PDB entry 8BEY | X-ray diffraction, 1.62 A resolution | chains A and B

Chain A (and B):
Protein: Cry49Aa protein
Source organism: Lysinibacillus sphaericus
Notes: chain B of this document is another copy of the same molecule, construct and numbering; everything in this record applies to it too
UniProt: A7WK53 (A7WK53_LYSSH); residue numbers follow UniProt; this construct covers 49-464
Sequence (416 residues; each row starts with the number of its first residue):
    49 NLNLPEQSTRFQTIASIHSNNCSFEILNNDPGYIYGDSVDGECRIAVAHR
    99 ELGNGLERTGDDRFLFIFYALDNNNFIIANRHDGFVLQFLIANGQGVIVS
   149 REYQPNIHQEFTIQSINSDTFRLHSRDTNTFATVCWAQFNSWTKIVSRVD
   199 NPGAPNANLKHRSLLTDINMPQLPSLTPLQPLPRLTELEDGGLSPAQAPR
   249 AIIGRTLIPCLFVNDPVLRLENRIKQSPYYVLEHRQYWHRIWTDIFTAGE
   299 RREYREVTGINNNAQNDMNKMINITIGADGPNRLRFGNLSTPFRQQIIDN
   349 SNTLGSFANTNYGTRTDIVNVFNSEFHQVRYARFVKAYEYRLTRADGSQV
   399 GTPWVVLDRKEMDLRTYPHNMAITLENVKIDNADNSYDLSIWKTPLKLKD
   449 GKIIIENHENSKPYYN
Cystine bridges: Cys91-Cys183

How chain A and chain B interact:
Pairs across the interface - 59 pairs, chain A then chain B:
  Asn51(A) with Ile346(B); Asp347(B), hydrogen bond (side chain-backbone); Asn350(B), hydrogen bond; Thr351(B); Leu352(B)
  Leu52(A) with Leu352(B)
  Gln55(A) with Phe355(B)
  Leu119(A) with Gln343(B)
  Asp120(A) with Arg342(B), hydrogen bond (backbone-side chain); Gln343(B)
  Asn122(A) with Arg342(B), hydrogen bond; Ser354(B), hydrogen bond (side chain-backbone); Phe355(B)
  Phe124(A) with Phe355(B), hydrophobic
  Ile161(A) with Phe355(B)
  Gln162(A) with Phe355(B); Asn357(B)
  Ser163(A) with Phe355(B), hydrogen bond (backbone-backbone); Ala356(B); Asn357(B); Tyr435(B)
  Ile164(A) with Asn357(B); Tyr435(B)
  Asn165(A) with Tyr435(B), hydrogen bond (backbone-side chain)
  Ser166(A) with Tyr435(B), hydrogen bond (side chain-backbone); Asp436(B), hydrogen bond
  Arg342(A) with Asn122(B), hydrogen bond
  Gln343(A) with Asp120(B); Gln344(B); Asp347(B)
  Gln344(A) with Gln343(B); Asp347(B)
  Ile346(A) with Asn51(B)
  Asp347(A) with Asn51(B), hydrogen bond (backbone-side chain); Gln343(B); Gln344(B); Asp347(B)
  Asn350(A) with Asn49(B); Asn51(B), hydrogen bond
  Thr351(A) with Asn51(B)
  Leu352(A) with Asn51(B); Leu52(B)
  Ser354(A) with Asn122(B), hydrogen bond (backbone-side chain)
  Phe355(A) with Pro53(B), hydrophobic; Gln55(B); Asn122(B); Phe124(B), hydrophobic; Ile161(B); Gln162(B); Ser163(B), hydrogen bond (backbone-backbone)
  Ala356(A) with Ser163(B)
  Asn357(A) with Gln162(B), hydrogen bond; Ser163(B); Ile164(B)
  Tyr435(A) with Ser163(B); Ile164(B); Asn165(B), hydrogen bond (side chain-backbone); Ser166(B), hydrogen bond (backbone-side chain)
  Asp436(A) with Ser166(B)
Other interface residues (no listed pair), chain A (31 interface residues in all): Pro53, Asn121, Gly353, Ser434
Other interface residues (no listed pair), chain B (31 interface residues in all): Leu119, Gly353, Ser434
Interface features reported in the paper:
  - pairs named by the authors: Asn51(A)-Asn350(B) (hydrogen bond), Asn51(A)-Asp347(B) (hydrogen bond), Asn51(B)-Asn350(A) (hydrogen bond), Asn51(B)-Asp347(A) (hydrogen bond)

Overview:
Chain A and chain B each contribute 31 residues to their interface; the contacts include 17 hydrogen bonds.
Polar pairs include Asn51(A)-Asp347(B), Asn51(A)-Asn350(B) and Asp120(A)-Arg342(B). The authors report
hydrogen bonds between Asn51(A) and Asn350(B), Asn51(A) and Asp347(B) and Asn51(B) and Asn350(A) among others.
Both chains are Cry49Aa protein (Lysinibacillus sphaericus). Entry 8BEY (Structure of the Lysinibacillus
sphaericus Tpp49Aa1 pesticidal protein at pH 7) was determined by X-ray diffraction (same publication as 8BEX,
8BEZ and 7QA1).
